9NDA - chains A and C; structure by electron microscopy, 2.90 A resolution.

[Chain A]
Name: DNA primase
Notes: EC 2.7.7.-
UniProt: P10236 (PRIM_HHV11); residues 2-1058 here = UniProt positions 2-1058
Sequence (1057 residues; row label = number of the first residue in the row):
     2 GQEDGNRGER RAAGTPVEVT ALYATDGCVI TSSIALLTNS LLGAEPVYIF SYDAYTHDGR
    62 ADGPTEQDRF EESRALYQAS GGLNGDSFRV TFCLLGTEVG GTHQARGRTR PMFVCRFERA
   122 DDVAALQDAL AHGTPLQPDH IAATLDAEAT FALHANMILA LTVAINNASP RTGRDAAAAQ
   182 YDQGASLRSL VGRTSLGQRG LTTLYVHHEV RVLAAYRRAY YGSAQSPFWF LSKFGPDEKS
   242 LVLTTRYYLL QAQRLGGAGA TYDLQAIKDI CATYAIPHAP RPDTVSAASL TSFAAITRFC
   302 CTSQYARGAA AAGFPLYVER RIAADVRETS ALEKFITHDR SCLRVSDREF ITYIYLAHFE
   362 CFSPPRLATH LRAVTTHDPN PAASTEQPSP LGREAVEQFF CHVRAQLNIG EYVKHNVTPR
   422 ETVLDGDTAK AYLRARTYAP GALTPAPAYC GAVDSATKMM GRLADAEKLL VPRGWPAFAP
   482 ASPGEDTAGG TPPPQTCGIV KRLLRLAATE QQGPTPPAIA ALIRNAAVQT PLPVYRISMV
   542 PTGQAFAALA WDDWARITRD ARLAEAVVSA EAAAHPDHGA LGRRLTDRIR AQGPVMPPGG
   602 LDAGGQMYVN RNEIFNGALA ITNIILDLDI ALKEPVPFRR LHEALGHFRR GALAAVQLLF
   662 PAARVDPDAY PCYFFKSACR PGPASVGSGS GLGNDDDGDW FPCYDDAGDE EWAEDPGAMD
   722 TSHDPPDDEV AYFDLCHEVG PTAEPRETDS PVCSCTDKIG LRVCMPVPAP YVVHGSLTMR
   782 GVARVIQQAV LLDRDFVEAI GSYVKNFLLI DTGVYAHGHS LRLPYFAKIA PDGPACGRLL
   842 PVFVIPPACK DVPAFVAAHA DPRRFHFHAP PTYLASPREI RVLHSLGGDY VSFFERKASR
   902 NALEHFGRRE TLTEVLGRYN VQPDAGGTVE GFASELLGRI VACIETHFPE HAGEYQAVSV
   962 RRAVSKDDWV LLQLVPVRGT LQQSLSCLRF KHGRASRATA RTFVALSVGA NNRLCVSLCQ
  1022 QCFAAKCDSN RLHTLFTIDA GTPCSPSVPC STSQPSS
Unresolved in the structure: 2-408, 476-502, 573-574, 592-602, 681-751, 758, 831-836, 874-878, 889-1058
Cystine bridges: Cys754-Cys756
Swiss-Prot annotation at these positions:
  - zinc finger: Cys988 to Cys1028 (CHC2-type)
  - site (Essential for primase activity): Asp628, Asp630
  - natural variant: Val211 (V211A: In strain: Nonneuroinvasive mutant HF10), Ser364 (S364N: In strain: Nonneuroinvasive mutant HF10), Pro515 (P515T: In strain: Nonneuroinvasive mutant HF10)
  - mutagenesis: Asp628 (D628Q: Complete loss of primase activity)

[Chain C]
Name: DNA helicase/primase complex-associated protein
UniProt: P10192 (HEPA_HHV11); residue numbers follow UniProt; this construct covers 1-25, 27-139, 141-286, 288-750
Sequence (747 residues; each row starts with the number of its first residue; note: 3 numbers in that range are skipped by the numbering (no residue carries them; nothing is unmodelled there)):
     1 MDTADIVWVE ESVSAITLYA VWLPP
    27 AREYFHALVY FVCRNAAGEG RARFAEVSVT ATELRDFYGS ADVSVQAVVA AARAATTPAA
    87 SPLEPLENPT LWRALYACVL AALERQTGPV ALFAPLRIGS DPRTGLVVKV ERA
   141 WGPPAAPRAA LLVAEANIDI DPMALAARVA EHPDARLAWA RLAAIRDTPQ CASAASLTVN
   201 ITTGTALFAR EYQTLAFPPI KKEGAFGDLV EVCEVGLRPR GHPQRVTARV LLPRDYDYFV
   261 SAGEKFSAPA LVALFRQWHT TVHAAP
   288 ALAPVFAFLG PEFEVRGGPV PYFAVLGFPG WPTFTVPATA ESARDLVRGA AAAYAALLGA
   348 WPAVGARVVL PPRAWPGVAS AAAGCLLPAV REAVARWHPA TKIIQLLDPP AAVGPVWTAR
   408 FCFPGLRAQL LAALADLGGS GLADPHGRTG LARLDALVVA APSEPWAGAV LERLVPDTCN
   468 ACPALRQLLG GVMAAVCLQI EETASSVKFA VCGGDGGAFW GVFNVDPQDA DAASGVIEDA
   528 RRAIETAVGA VLRANAVRLR HPLCLALEGV YTHAVAWSQA GVWFWNSRDN TDHLGGFPLR
   588 GPAYTTAAGV VRDTLRRVLG LTTACVPEED ALTARGLMED ACDRLILDAF NKRLDAEYWS
   648 VRVSPFEASD PLPPTAFRGG ALLDAEHYWR RVVRVCPGGG ESVGVPVDLY PRPLVLPPVD
   708 CAHHLREILR EIELVFTGVL AGVWGEGGKF VYPFDDKMSF LFA
Unresolved in the structure: 1-5, 43-44, 67-71, 164, 219-223, 241, 262-265, 323-332, 430-433, 468, 513-518, 610-617, 656, 682-688
Cystine bridges: Cys466-Cys469

[Interface between chain A and chain C]
Pairs across the interface (38; chain A residue first):
  Arg421(A) with Asp742(C); Asp743(C), hydrogen bond (side chain-backbone)
  Thr423(A) with Met745(C); Phe747(C)
  Leu425(A) with Leu634(C), hydrophobic
  Thr429(A) with Asn638(C)
  Tyr433(A) with Phe637(C), hydrophobic; Phe747(C); Leu748(C), hydrophobic
  Ala436(A) with Arg640(C)
  Arg437(A) with Phe637(C); Leu748(C), hydrogen bond (side chain-backbone); Phe749(C); Ala750(C)
  Leu471(A) with Val702(C), hydrophobic
  Val472(A) with Thr662(C); Arg665(C); Tyr697(C)
  Pro473(A) with Val692(C); Tyr697(C), hydrogen bond (backbone-side chain); Leu701(C), hydrophobic; Val702(C); Leu703(C), hydrophobic
  Arg474(A) with Arg681(C), hydrogen bond (side chain-backbone); Val690(C); Val692(C); Val702(C); Leu703(C); Pro704(C)
  Gln512(A) with Leu641(C); Leu703(C); Pro705(C)
  Ala619(A) with Ala750(C)
  His775(A) with Phe747(C); Ala750(C)
  Val883(A) with Phe747(C), hydrophobic
  His885(A) with Asp743(C), hydrogen bond (side chain-backbone); Phe747(C)
Interface residues without a listed pair, chain A (21 interface residues in all): Asp428, Ala432, Gly514, Thr516, Gly618
Interface residues without a listed pair, chain C (27 interface residues in all): Val680, Pro700, Val706, Lys744

[Summary]
21 residues of chain A face 27 of chain C across their interface; the contacts include 5 hydrogen bonds. Polar
contacts include Arg421(A)-Asp743(C), Arg437(A)-Leu748(C) and Pro473(A)-Tyr697(C). UniProt lists one
mutagenesis site on chain A.
Chain A is DNA primase and chain C is DNA helicase/primase complex-associated protein; the structure, The
rigid portion of Cryo-EM structure of Herpesvirus Helicase-Primase complex with amenamevir, was determined by
electron microscopy.
